9EUH - chains E and B of the 15 polymer chains in the assembly; structure by electron microscopy, 4.40 A resolution (low resolution: residue-level contacts below are approximate; hydrogen-bond / salt-bridge calls are withheld).

Chain E:
Name: Peptidase C51 domain-containing protein
From: Staphylococcus phage 812
Reference sequence: A0A0U1X189 (A0A0U1X189_9CAUD); numbering as in UniProt (aligned over 1-808)
Sequence (808 residues; numbered 1 to 808; the number before each row is that of its first residue):
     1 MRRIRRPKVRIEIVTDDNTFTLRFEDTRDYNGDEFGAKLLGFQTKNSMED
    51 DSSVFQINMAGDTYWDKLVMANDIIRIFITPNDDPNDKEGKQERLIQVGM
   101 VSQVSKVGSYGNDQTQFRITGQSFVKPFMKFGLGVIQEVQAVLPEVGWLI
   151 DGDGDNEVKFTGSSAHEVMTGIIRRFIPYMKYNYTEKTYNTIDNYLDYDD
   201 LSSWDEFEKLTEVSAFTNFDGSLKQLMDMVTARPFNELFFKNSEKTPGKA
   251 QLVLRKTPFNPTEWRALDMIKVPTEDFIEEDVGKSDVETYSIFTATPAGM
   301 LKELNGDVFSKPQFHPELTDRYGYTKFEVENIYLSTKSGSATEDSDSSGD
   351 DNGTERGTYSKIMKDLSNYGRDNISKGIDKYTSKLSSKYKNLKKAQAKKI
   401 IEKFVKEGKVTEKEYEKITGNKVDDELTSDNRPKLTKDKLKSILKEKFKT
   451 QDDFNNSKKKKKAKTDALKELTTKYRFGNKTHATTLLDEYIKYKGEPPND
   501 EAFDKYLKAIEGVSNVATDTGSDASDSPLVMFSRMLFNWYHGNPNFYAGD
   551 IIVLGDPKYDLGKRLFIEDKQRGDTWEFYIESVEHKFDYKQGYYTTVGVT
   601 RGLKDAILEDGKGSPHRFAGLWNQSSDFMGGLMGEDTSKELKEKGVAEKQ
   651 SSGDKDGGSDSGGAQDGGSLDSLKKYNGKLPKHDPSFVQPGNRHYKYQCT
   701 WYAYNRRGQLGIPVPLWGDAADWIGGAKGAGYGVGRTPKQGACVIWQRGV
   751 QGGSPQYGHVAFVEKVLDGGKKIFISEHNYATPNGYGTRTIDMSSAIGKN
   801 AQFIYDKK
Unresolved in the structure: 16-29, 187-189, 335-357, 512-526, 642-808

Chain B:
Name: GP-PDE domain-containing protein
From: Staphylococcus phage 812
Reference sequence: A0A0U1WFD7 (A0A0U1WFD7_9CAUD); numbering as in UniProt (aligned over 1-848)
Sequence (848 residues; numbered 1 to 848; the number before each row is that of its first residue):
     1 MVVRFQSSMGRSLKRVDSDDLNVKGLVLATVSKINYKYQSVEVKVNNLTL
    51 GSRIGDDGSLAVPYPKSFIGRTPEGSVFGTKPLITEGSVVLIGFLNDDIN
   101 SPIILSVYGDNEQNKMINTNPLDGGKFDTESVYKYSSSLYEILPSLNYKY
   151 DDGEGTSIRTYNGKSFFSMTSGEEEKPQATDFYTGTEYQDLFTSYYGNKT
   201 LIEPRIQKAPNMLFKHQGVFYDDGTPDNHITTLFISERGDIRASVLNTET
   251 QKRTTQEMSSDGSYRVIKQDDDLMLDEAQVWIEYGISEDNKFYIKNDKHK
   301 FEFTDEGIYIDDKPMLENLDESIAEAMKNLNEIQKELDDINYLLKGVGKD
   351 NLEELIESTKESIEASKKATSDVNRLTTQIAEVSGRTEGIITQFQKFRDE
   401 TFKDFYEDASTVINEVNQNFPTMKTDVKTLKTKVDNLEKTEIPNIKTRLT
   451 ELENNNNNADKIISDRGEHIGAMIQLEENVTVPMRKYMPIPWSKVTYNNA
   501 EFWDSNNPTRLVVPKGITKVRVAGNVLWDSNATGQRMLRILKNGTYSIGL
   551 PYTRDVAISTAPQNGTSGVIPVKEGDYFEFEAFQDSEGDRQFRADPYTWF
   601 SIEAIELETETMEKDFMLIGHRGATGYTDEHTIKGYQMALDKGADYIELD
   651 LQLTKDNKLLCMHDSTIDRTTTGTGKVGDMTLSYIQTNFTSLNGEPIPSL
   701 DDVLNHFGTKVKYYIETKRPFDANMDRELLTQLKAKGLIGIGSERFQVII
   751 QSFARESLINIHNQFSNIPLAYLTSTFSESEMDDCLSYGFYAIAPKYTTI
   801 TKELVDLAHSKGLKVHAWTVNTKEEMQSLIQMGVDGFFTNYLDEYKKI
Unresolved in the structure: 311-848

Chain E / chain B interface:
Residue-residue contacts (48):
  K45(E) - V3(B)
  D50(E) - Q6(B)
  S52(E) - F5(B)
  V54(E) - V2(B)
  V54(E) - F5(B)
  Q56(E) - V2(B)
  Q103(E) - F5(B)
  T120(E) - F5(B)
  V135(E) - N47(B)
  I136(E) - N46(B)
  I136(E) - N47(B)
  Q137(E) - N46(B)
  D155(E) - N47(B)
  N156(E) - N47(B)
  E157(E) - N47(B)
  E157(E) - L48(B)
  E157(E) - T49(B)
  K159(E) - S52(B)
  L210(E) - I54(B)
  E212(E) - S52(B)
  E212(E) - R53(B)
  E212(E) - I54(B)
  S214(E) - L48(B)
  F216(E) - N47(B)
  F216(E) - L48(B)
  T217(E) - L48(B)
  T217(E) - I99(B)
  Q225(E) - S7(B)
  Q225(E) - V16(B)
  Q225(E) - L21(B)
  G299(E) - N100(B)
  G299(E) - S101(B)
  M300(E) - G51(B)
  M300(E) - R53(B)
  M300(E) - L60(B)
  M300(E) - N100(B)
  M300(E) - S101(B)
  K302(E) - L95(B)
  I332(E) - N100(B)
  R371(E) - G224(B)
  S375(E) - F220(B)
  K376(E) - E74(B)
  K380(E) - E74(B)
  K380(E) - G75(B)
  K380(E) - S76(B)
  V405(E) - F220(B)
  K406(E) - P226(B)
  K406(E) - N228(B)
Interface residues without a listed pair, chain E (42 interface residues in all): Q43, F55, Q122, M129, D151, N218, F219, D220, M229, L301, G377, Y381
Interface residues without a listed pair, chain B (35 interface residues in all): M9, V23, S32, S59, I103, V219, D227, E249

Summary:
42 residues of chain E and 35 residues of chain B are in contact.
Chain E is Peptidase C51 domain-containing protein and chain B is GP-PDE domain-containing protein, both from
Staphylococcus phage 812; the structure, Cryo-EM structure of Staphylococcus aureus bacteriophage phi812
baseplate in the pre-contraction state - core, and wedge ..., was determined by electron microscopy.
